8YL8 - chains A and C of the 4 polymer chains in the assembly; structure by X-ray diffraction, 2.21 A resolution.

[Chain A (and C)]
Molecule: De novo protein
Source organism: Escherichia coli
Notes: chain C of this document is another copy of the same molecule, construct and numbering; everything in this record applies to it too
Chain sequence (211 residues; row label = number of the first residue in the row):
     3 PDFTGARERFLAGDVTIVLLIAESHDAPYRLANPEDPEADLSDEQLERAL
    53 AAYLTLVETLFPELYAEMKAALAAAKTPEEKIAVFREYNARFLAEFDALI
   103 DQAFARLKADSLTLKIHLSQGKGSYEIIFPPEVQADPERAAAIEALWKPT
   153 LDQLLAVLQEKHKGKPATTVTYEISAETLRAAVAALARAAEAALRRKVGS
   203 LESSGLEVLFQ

[Interface between chain A and chain C]
Residue-residue contacts - 8 pairs, chain A then chain C:
  K110(A) - R108(C)  hydrogen bond (backbone-side chain)
  P133(A) - A107(C)  hydrophobic
  E134(A) - Q104(C)
  E134(A) - A107(C)
  E134(A) - R108(C)
  A137(A) - D103(C)
  A137(A) - Q104(C)  hydrogen bond (backbone-side chain)
  D138(A) - Q104(C)
Interface residues without a listed pair, chain C (5 interface residues in all): A100

[Summary]
The chain A/chain C interface involves 5 residues from each chain; the contacts include 2 hydrogen bonds.
Among the polar pairs are K110(A)-R108(C) and A137(A)-Q104(C).
Chain A and chain C are both De novo protein (Escherichia coli); the structure, Crystal structure of the de
novo designed protein 200 AA in the crystal form 2, was determined by X-ray diffraction (same publication as
8S89, 8YL4, 9EXK, 9EXZ and 9F0L).
